7QOO - chains H and K of the 15 polymer chains in the assembly; structure by electron microscopy, 4.60 A resolution (low resolution: residue-level contacts below are approximate; hydrogen-bond / salt-bridge calls are withheld).

# Chain H
Protein: Centromere protein H
Source organism: Homo sapiens
UniProtKB: Q9H3R5 (CENPH_HUMAN); residues 1-247 here = UniProt positions 1-247
Amino-acid sequence (247 residues; row label = number of the first residue in the row):
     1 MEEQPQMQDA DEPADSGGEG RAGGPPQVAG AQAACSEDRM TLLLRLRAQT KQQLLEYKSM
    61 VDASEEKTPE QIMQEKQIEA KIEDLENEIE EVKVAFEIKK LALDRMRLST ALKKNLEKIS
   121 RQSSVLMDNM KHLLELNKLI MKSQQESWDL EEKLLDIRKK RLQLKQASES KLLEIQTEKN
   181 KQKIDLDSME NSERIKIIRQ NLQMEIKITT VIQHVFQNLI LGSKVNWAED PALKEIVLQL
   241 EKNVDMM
Unresolved in the structure: 1-37
Curated features (UniProtKB/Swiss-Prot):
  - modified residue: Met1 (N-acetylmethionine), Ser16 (Phosphoserine), Thr68 (Phosphothreonine)
  - cross-link: Lys67 (Glycyl lysine isopeptide (Lys-Gly) (interchain with G-Cter in SUMO2))
  - natural variant: Glu2 (E2K: In a colorectal cancer sample)

# Chain K
Protein: Centromere protein K
Source organism: Homo sapiens
UniProtKB: Q9BS16 (CENPK_HUMAN); residue numbers follow UniProt; this construct covers 1-269
Amino-acid sequence (269 residues; each row starts with the number of its first residue):
     1 MNQEDLDPDS TTDVGDVTNT EEELIRECEE MWKDMEECQN KLSLIGTETL TDSNAQLSLL
    61 IMQVKCLTAE LSQWQKKTPE TIPLTEDVLI TLGKEEFQKL RQDLEMVLST KESKNEKLKE
   121 DLEREQRWLD EQQQIMESLN VLHSELKNKV ETFSESRIFN ELKTKMLNIK EYKEKLLSTL
   181 GEFLEDHFPL PDRSVKKKKK NIQESSVNLI TLHEMLEILI NRLFDVPHDP YVKISDSFWP
   241 PYVELLLRNG IALRHPEDPT RIRLEAFHQ
Unresolved in the structure: 1-16
Curated features (UniProtKB/Swiss-Prot):
  - site: Glu96, Phe97 (Breakpoint for translocation to form KMT2A/MLL1-CENPK oncogene)

# Chain H / chain K interface
Pairs across the interface (130; chain H residue first):
  Asp38(H) - Glu95(K)
  Arg39(H) - Val17(K)
  Arg39(H) - Glu21(K)
  Met40(H) - Val88(K)
  Thr41(H) - Glu95(K)
  Leu43(H) - Leu24(K)
  Arg47(H) - Leu24(K)
  Arg47(H) - Glu27(K)
  Arg47(H) - Cys28(K)
  Arg47(H) - Ile82(K)
  Thr50(H) - Met31(K)
  Lys51(H) - Glu80(K)
  Leu54(H) - Met31(K)
  Leu54(H) - Asp34(K)
  Leu54(H) - Met35(K)
  Leu55(H) - Trp74(K)
  Leu55(H) - Lys77(K)
  Tyr57(H) - Met35(K)
  Lys58(H) - Gln73(K)
  Lys58(H) - Lys76(K)
  Ser59(H) - Ala69(K)
  Met60(H) - Leu42(K)
  Val61(H) - Cys38(K)
  Asp62(H) - Ala69(K)
  Asp62(H) - Gln73(K)
  Ala63(H) - Ala69(K)
  Ser64(H) - Ile45(K)
  Lys67(H) - Lys65(K)
  Thr68(H) - Lys65(K)
  Glu70(H) - Lys65(K)
  Glu75(H) - Leu57(K)
  Glu75(H) - Leu60(K)
  Ile78(H) - Leu60(K)
  Glu79(H) - Leu60(K)
  Lys81(H) - Val64(K)
  Ile82(H) - Gln63(K)
  Leu85(H) - Leu67(K)
  Leu85(H) - Leu71(K)
  Ile89(H) - Glu70(K)
  Ile89(H) - Trp74(K)
  Val92(H) - Trp74(K)
  Lys93(H) - Trp74(K)
  Phe96(H) - Trp74(K)
  Phe96(H) - Thr78(K)
  Lys99(H) - Pro79(K)
  Lys100(H) - Glu80(K)
  Leu103(H) - Glu80(K)
  Arg107(H) - Ile82(K)
  Arg107(H) - Leu89(K)
  Leu108(H) - Leu89(K)
  Ala111(H) - Leu89(K)
  Leu112(H) - Phe97(K)
  Asn115(H) - Ile90(K)
  Gln122(H) - Ile90(K)
  Gln122(H) - Lys94(K)
  Leu126(H) - Phe97(K)
  Met130(H) - Phe97(K)
  Leu133(H) - Leu100(K)
  Leu133(H) - Leu104(K)
  Leu136(H) - Glu105(K)
  Leu136(H) - Leu108(K)
  Asn137(H) - Leu104(K)
  Ile140(H) - Leu104(K)
  Ile140(H) - Val107(K)
  Ser143(H) - Glu112(K)
  Ser143(H) - Asn115(K)
  Ser147(H) - Asn115(K)
  Leu150(H) - Leu118(K)
  Leu150(H) - Lys119(K)
  Leu154(H) - Asp121(K)
  Leu154(H) - Glu125(K)
  Ile157(H) - Glu125(K)
  Ile157(H) - Leu129(K)
  Lys160(H) - Leu129(K)
  Arg161(H) - Trp128(K)
  Arg161(H) - Leu129(K)
  Arg161(H) - Gln132(K)
  Leu164(H) - Gln132(K)
  Leu164(H) - Met136(K)
  Lys165(H) - Gln132(K)
  Ala167(H) - Met136(K)
  Ser168(H) - Gln132(K)
  Lys171(H) - Met136(K)
  Lys171(H) - Leu139(K)
  Lys171(H) - Asn140(K)
  Lys171(H) - His143(K)
  Leu172(H) - Leu139(K)
  Glu174(H) - His143(K)
  Ile175(H) - Leu139(K)
  Ile175(H) - His143(K)
  Ile175(H) - Leu146(K)
  Glu178(H) - Leu146(K)
  Glu178(H) - Val150(K)
  Gln182(H) - Lys149(K)
  Gln182(H) - Val150(K)
  Gln182(H) - Thr152(K)
  Met189(H) - Thr152(K)
  Met189(H) - Phe153(K)
  Asn191(H) - Glu155(K)
  Arg194(H) - Phe159(K)
  Ile195(H) - Phe159(K)
  Arg199(H) - Leu162(K)
  Leu202(H) - Ile169(K)
  Lys207(H) - His268(K)
  Ile208(H) - Lys173(K)
  Ile208(H) - Phe224(K)
  Thr209(H) - Lys173(K)
  Thr210(H) - Phe267(K)
  Val211(H) - Phe224(K)
  Val211(H) - Ala266(K)
  Val211(H) - Phe267(K)
  Ile212(H) - Lys173(K)
  Ile212(H) - Leu176(K)
  Gln213(H) - Leu176(K)
  Val215(H) - Ile251(K)
  Phe216(H) - Leu176(K)
  Phe216(H) - Thr179(K)
  Phe216(H) - Leu180(K)
  Asn218(H) - Asn249(K)
  Asn218(H) - Ile251(K)
  Leu219(H) - Phe183(K)
  Leu219(H) - Leu216(K)
  Leu219(H) - Ile251(K)
  Gly222(H) - Leu245(K)
  Gly222(H) - Asn249(K)
  Ser223(H) - Phe183(K)
  Ser223(H) - Phe188(K)
  Val225(H) - His187(K)
  Ile236(H) - Thr179(K)
  Gln239(H) - Tyr172(K)
Other interface residues (no listed pair), chain H (100 interface residues in all): Leu44, Glu65, Glu66, Glu88, Asn129, Leu139, Gln144, Glu151, Ile198, Glu205, His214, Ile220, Leu221, Leu240, Met247
Other interface residues (no listed pair), chain K (100 interface residues in all): Thr18, Ile25, Lys41, Ile61, Cys66, Thr68, Gln75, Thr81, Thr91, Leu92, Arg101, Lys111, Leu122, Gln126, Gln133, Ile135, Leu142, Ser154, Ile158, Met166, Lys175, Leu246, Leu264

# In short
The chain H/chain K interface involves 100 residues from each chain.
Chain H is Centromere protein H and chain K is Centromere protein K, both from Homo sapiens; the structure,
Structure of the human inner kinetochore CCAN complex, was determined by electron microscopy.
